PDB entry 5S5R | X-ray diffraction, 2.30 A resolution | chains D and E of the 6 polymer chains in the assembly

# Chain D
Protein: Tubulin beta-2B chain
Source organism: Bos taurus
UniProtKB: Q6B856 (TBB2B_BOVIN); the author numbering skips numbers that UniProt does not, so the offset changes along the chain: 1-42 = UniProt 1-42; 45-360 = UniProt 43-358; 369-455 = UniProt 359-445
Amino-acid sequence (445 residues; row label = number of the first residue in the row; note: 10 numbers in that range are skipped by the numbering (no residue carries them; nothing is unmodelled there)):
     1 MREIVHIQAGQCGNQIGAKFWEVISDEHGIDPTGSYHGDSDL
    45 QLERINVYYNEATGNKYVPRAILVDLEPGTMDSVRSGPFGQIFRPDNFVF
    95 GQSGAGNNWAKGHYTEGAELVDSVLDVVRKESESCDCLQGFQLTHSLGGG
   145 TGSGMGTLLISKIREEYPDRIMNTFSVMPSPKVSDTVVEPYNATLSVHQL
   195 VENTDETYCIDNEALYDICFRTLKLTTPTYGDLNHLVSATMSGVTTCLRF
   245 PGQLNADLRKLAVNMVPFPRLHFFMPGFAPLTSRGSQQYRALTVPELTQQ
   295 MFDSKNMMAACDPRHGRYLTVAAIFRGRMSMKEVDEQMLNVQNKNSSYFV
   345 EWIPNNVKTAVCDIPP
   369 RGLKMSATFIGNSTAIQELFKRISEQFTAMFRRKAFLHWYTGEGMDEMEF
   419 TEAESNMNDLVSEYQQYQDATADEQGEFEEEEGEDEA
Disordered / not traced: 442-455
Metal / ion sites: Mg2+: Gln11 (together with GDP)
Ligand contacts: GDP (guanosine-5'-diphosphate): Gly10, Gln11, Cys12, Gln15, Ile16, Ala99, Asn101, Ser140, Gly142, Gly143, Gly144, Thr145, Gly146, Val171, Pro173, Val177, Ser178, Glu183, Asn206, Leu209, Tyr224, Leu227, Asn228
Swiss-Prot annotation at these positions:
  - motif: Met1 to Ile4 (MREI motif)
  - binding site (GTP): Gln11, Glu71, Ser140, Gly144, Thr145, Gly146, Asn206, Asn228
  - binding site (Mg(2+)): Glu71
  - modified residue: Ser40 (Phosphoserine), Thr57 (Phosphothreonine), Lys60 (N6-acetyllysine), Ser174 (Phosphoserine), Thr287 (Phosphothreonine), Thr292 (Phosphothreonine), Arg320 (Omega-N-methylarginine), Glu448 (5-glutamyl polyglutamate)
  - cross-link (Glycyl lysine isopeptide (Lys-Gly)): Lys60 (interchain with G-Cter in ubiquitin), Lys326 (interchain with G-Cter in ubiquitin)

# Chain E
Protein: Stathmin-4
Source organism: Rattus norvegicus
UniProtKB: P63043 (STMN4_RAT); residues 5-145 here correspond to UniProt positions 49-189 (UniProt number = residue number + 44)
Amino-acid sequence (143 residues; numbered 3 to 145; the number before each row is that of its first residue):
     3 MADMEVIELNKCTSGQSFEVILKPPSFDGVPEFNASLPRRRDPSLEEIQK
    53 KLEAAEERRKYQEAELLKHLAEKREHEREVIQKAIEENNNFIKMAKEKLA
   103 QKMESNKENREAHLAAMLERLQEKDKHAEEVRKNKELKEEASR
Disordered / not traced: 3-5, 29-43, 144-145
Construct notes: initiating methionine (3); expression tag (4)
Swiss-Prot annotation at these positions:
  - modified residue: Ser46 (Phosphoserine)

# How chain D and chain E interact
Residue-residue contacts (24; chain D residue first):
  Tyr108(D) - His129(E)  hydrogen bond
  Tyr108(D) - Ala130(E)  hydrophobic
  Tyr108(D) - Val133(E)  hydrophobic
  Tyr108(D) - Arg134(E)  hydrogen bond (backbone-side chain)
  Thr109(D) - Lys137(E)
  Ala112(D) - Arg134(E)
  Ser155(D) - Leu123(E)
  Lys156(D) - Asp127(E)  salt bridge
  Arg158(D) - Leu123(E)
  Glu159(D) - Leu120(E)
  Glu159(D) - Leu123(E)
  Glu159(D) - Asp127(E)
  Pro162(D) - Met119(E)
  Gln193(D) - Lys126(E)  hydrogen bond
  Asn197(D) - Leu123(E)
  Thr409(D) - Lys140(E)  hydrogen bond (backbone-side chain)
  Gly410(D) - Lys137(E)
  Gly410(D) - Lys140(E)
  Glu411(D) - Val133(E)
  Glu411(D) - Lys137(E)  salt bridge
  Gly412(D) - Val133(E)
  Gly412(D) - Asn136(E)
  Met413(D) - Val133(E)
  Glu417(D) - His129(E)  salt bridge
Also at the interface, not in a pair above, chain D (18 interface residues in all): Glu113, Asp163
Also at the interface, not in a pair above, chain E (15 interface residues in all): Arg112, Leu116, Gln124

# Summary
18 residues of chain D and 15 residues of chain E are in contact, with 4 hydrogen bonds and 3 salt bridges.
Among the polar pairs are Lys156(D)-Asp127(E), Glu411(D)-Lys137(E) and Glu417(D)-His129(E). Ligands of chain
D: GDP.
Here chain D is Tubulin beta-2B chain (Bos taurus) and chain E is Stathmin-4 (Rattus norvegicus). Entry 5S5R
(Tubulin-Z33452106-complex) was determined by X-ray diffraction (same publication as 5S4L, 5S4M, 5S4N, 5S4O,
5S4P, 5S4Q and 52 further entries).
